8VVN - chains A and G of the 7 polymer chains in the assembly; structure by electron microscopy, 2.20 A resolution.

== Chain A ==
Protein: Chemotaxis protein MotB-related protein
From: Shewanella sp. ANA-3
UniProtKB: A0L1T5 (A0L1T5_SHESA); numbering as in UniProt (aligned over 1-243)
Chain sequence (282 residues; each row starts with the number of its first residue):
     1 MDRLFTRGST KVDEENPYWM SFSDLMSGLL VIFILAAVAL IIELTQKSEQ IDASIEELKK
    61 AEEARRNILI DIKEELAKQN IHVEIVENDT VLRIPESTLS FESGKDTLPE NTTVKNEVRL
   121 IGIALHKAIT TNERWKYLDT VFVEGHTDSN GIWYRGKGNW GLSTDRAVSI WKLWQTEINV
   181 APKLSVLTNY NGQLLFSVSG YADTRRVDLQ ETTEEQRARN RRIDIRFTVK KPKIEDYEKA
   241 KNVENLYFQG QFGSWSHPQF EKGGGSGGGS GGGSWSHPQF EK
Disordered / not traced: 1-10, 237-282
Differences from the reference sequence: expression tag (244-282)

== Chain G ==
Protein: MotA/TolQ/ExbB proton channel domain-containing protein
From: Shewanella sp. ANA-3
UniProtKB: A0L1T4 (A0L1T4_SHESA); numbering as in UniProt (aligned over 1-696)
Chain sequence (696 residues; numbered 1 to 696; the number before each row is that of its first residue):
     1 MATERQIELS WLLPDFSHLS FHPQTGTALS SLFVAITLTV TLLFIAYLLY KSIDVVLKIN
    61 WLQKALEPLE RKDVAQKKEV LYQLAKSKSK GKSKGIGFLW MEFDETLVEV RKGDQIEIRN
   121 TLDAGHFFNT YTLANSVTEN RLIAAVPGFL TALGVIGTFM GLQLGLADLK LGAGVDVTTM
   181 QDGVAGVVNG AKIAFLTSVW GVALSVFFNF FEKLCEQFIR SKIRELEDKV DFLFPRVRPE
   241 EQLQIISENS SESRNVLQGL AEKIGEKMQE AMVTATQGIQ SSLESSLSKI MAPAINKLVD
   301 ETSQGNQKAL EGLLESFMDR FGQAGNLQRS ALDDVSNKVN QSVEAMQLTM SNFVEQLQKS
   361 QAESGDREKA LIADISHQVS KLSSQSEDIH QKLTSYVENQ IGKISSQMQI REEASAKRDS
   421 ELVNVIGQQV NELVNNSRRQ GELLTSFVET QLNNLTKSFD ERDKRSTELE TTRNNKIEKQ
   481 TEAIVKISNE LISTVEKSVS EQLAAVKHLV SQGETLQNSV NASVEAAAQA TQAMKESSIE
   541 LRVSADHMRV LSSHVNDAGN KLSGAIKSAV DSTADLANQN QISAQRIENA RESLMKDVSR
   601 FSELSDQIKA LITSASSTFT ELKSTQRDFI GNLKEEVESL SRKMTDMLEE YSQQANGQTA
   661 EHLKIWSQSV TDYSTQMNSA VKALSSVVDE MQVKLG
Disordered / not traced: 1-3, 236-696

== How chain A and chain G interact ==
Pairs across the interface - 7 pairs, chain A then chain G:
  Ser-27(A) / Phe-195(G)
  Leu-30(A) / Leu-162(G)  hydrophobic
  Val-31(A) / Phe-195(G)  hydrophobic
  Ile-34(A) / Val-187(G)  hydrophobic
  Val-38(A) / Val-184(G)  hydrophobic
  Ile-41(A) / Gln-181(G)
  Leu-44(A) / Val-177(G)  hydrophobic
Other interface residues (no listed pair), chain A (9 interface residues in all): Met-20, Thr-45
Other interface residues (no listed pair), chain G (8 interface residues in all): Val-188, Val-202

== Summary ==
9 residues of chain A and 8 residues of chain G are in contact.
Here chain A is Chemotaxis protein MotB-related protein and chain G is MotA/TolQ/ExbB proton channel
domain-containing protein, both from Shewanella sp. ANA-3. Entry 8VVN (Cryo-EM structure of a type I ZorAB
complex from Shewanella sp. strain ANA-3) was determined by electron microscopy, deposited together with 8VVI.
